PDB entry 8STM | X-ray diffraction, 2.00 A resolution | chains A and C of the 4 polymer chains in the assembly

[Chain A (and C)]
Name: GTPase KRas
Organism: Homo sapiens
Notes: EC 3.6.5.2; chain C of this document is another copy of the same molecule, construct and numbering; everything in this record applies to it too
UniProtKB: P01116 (RASK_HUMAN), isoform P01116-2; residues 1-169 here = UniProt positions 1-169
Amino-acid sequence (170 residues; each row starts with the number of its first residue; numbering starts at 0):
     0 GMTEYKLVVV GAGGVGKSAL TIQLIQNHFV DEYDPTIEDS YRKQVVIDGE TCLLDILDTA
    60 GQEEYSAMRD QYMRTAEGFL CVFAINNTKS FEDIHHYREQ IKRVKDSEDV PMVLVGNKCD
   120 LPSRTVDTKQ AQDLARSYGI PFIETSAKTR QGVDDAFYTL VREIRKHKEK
Unresolved in the structure: 169
Construct notes: expression tag (0); engineered mutation Ala75 (Gly in P01116)
UniProt features mapped onto this chain:
  - motif: Tyr32 to Tyr40 (Effector region)
  - binding site (GTP): Gly10 to Ala18, Val29 to Thr35, Ala59, Gly60, Asn116 to Asp119
  - modified residue: Met1 (N-acetylmethionine), Thr2 (N-acetylthreonine), Lys104 (N6-acetyllysine)
  - glycosylation: Thr35 (Microbial infection: O-linked (Glc) threonine)
  - natural variant: Lys5 (K5E: In NS3; K5N: In GASC), Gly10 (G10GG: In AML), Gly12 (G12A: In colorectal cancer samples; G12C: In lung carcinoma; G12D: In GASC, JMML and SFM; G12R: In lung cancer and bladder cancer; G12S: In GASC and JMML; G12V: In GASC), Gly13 (G13D: In GASC, JMML and OES; G13R: In pylocytic astrocytoma), Val14 (V14I: In NS3), Leu19 (L19F: In OES), Gln22 (Q22E: In CFC2; Q22R: In NS3), Pro34 (P34L: In NS3; P34Q: In NS3; P34R: In CFC2), Ile36 (I36M: In NS3), Thr58 (T58I: In NS3), Ala59 (A59T: In GASC), Gly60 (G60R: In CFC2; G60S: In NS3), 8 further natural variant entries in UniProt
  - mutagenesis: Asp38 (D38A: Decreased interaction with MAPKAP1/SIN1), Tyr40 (Y40A: Decreased interaction with MAPKAP1/SIN1), Gln61 (Q61L: Promotes GTP binding)
Ion coordination: Mg2+: Ser17 (together with GDP)
Small-molecule neighbours: GDP (guanosine-5'-diphosphate): Ala11, Gly12, Gly13, Val14, Gly15, Lys16, Ser17, Ala18, Phe28, Val29, Asp30, Tyr32, Asp57, Asn116, Lys117, Asp119, Leu120, Ser145, Ala146, Lys147
From the paper describing this entry:
  - allosteric site: Lys104
  - mutagenesis - G75A: decreased catalytic activity

[Interface between chain A and chain C]
Pairs across the interface (9):
  Glu62(A) with Gln43(C), hydrogen bond (backbone-side chain)
  Tyr64(A) with Met1(C), hydrophobic; Gln43(C); Thr50(C)
  Asp69(A) with Gly48(C); Thr50(C), hydrogen bond
  Arg102(A) with Asp47(C)
  Val103(A) with Asp47(C); Gly48(C)
Interface residues without a listed pair, chain A (7 interface residues in all): Glu63, Arg73
Interface residues without a listed pair, chain C (7 interface residues in all): Gly0, Glu49

[Overview]
Chain A and chain C each contribute 7 residues to their interface; the contacts include 2 hydrogen bonds.
Polar pairs include Glu62(A)-Gln43(C) and Asp69(A)-Thr50(C). Bound to chain A: GDP. UniProt lists 22
GTP-binding residues and 3 mutagenesis sites on chain A. From the paper: G75A of chain A reduces catalytic
activity; an allosteric site at Lys104(A).
Both chains are GTPase KRas (Homo sapiens). Entry 8STM (Crystal structure of KRAS-G75A mutant, GDP-bound) was
determined by X-ray diffraction, deposited together with 8STN, 6WS2 and 6WS4.
